8KEF - chains a and b of the 12 polymer chains in the assembly; structure by electron microscopy, 3.44 A resolution.

[Chain a (and b)]
Name: Terminator gp8
Source organism: unclassified Caudoviricetes
Notes: chain b of this document is another copy of the same molecule, construct and numbering; everything in this record applies to it too
Sequence (240 residues; numbered 1 to 240; the number before each row is that of its first residue):
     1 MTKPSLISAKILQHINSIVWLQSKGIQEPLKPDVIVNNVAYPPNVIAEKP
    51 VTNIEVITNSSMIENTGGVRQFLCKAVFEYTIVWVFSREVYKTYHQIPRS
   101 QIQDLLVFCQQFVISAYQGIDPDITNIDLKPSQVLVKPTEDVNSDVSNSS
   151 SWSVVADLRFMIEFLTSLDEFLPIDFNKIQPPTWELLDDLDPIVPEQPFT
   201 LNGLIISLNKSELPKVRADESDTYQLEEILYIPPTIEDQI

[How chain a and chain b interact]
Contacting residue pairs (88; chain a residue first):
  Leu12(a) - Leu190(b)  hydrophobic
  Leu12(a) - Asp191(b)
  Leu12(a) - Ile193(b)  hydrophobic
  Gln13(a) - Ile193(b)
  Ile15(a) - Trp184(b)
  Ile15(a) - Leu186(b)  hydrophobic
  Ile15(a) - Leu187(b)  hydrophobic
  Asn16(a) - Pro192(b)
  Asn16(a) - Ile193(b)  hydrogen bond (side chain-backbone)
  Ser17(a) - Trp184(b)
  Ile18(a) - Gln180(b)  hydrogen bond (backbone-side chain)
  Ile18(a) - Trp184(b)
  Val19(a) - Gln180(b)
  Val19(a) - Trp184(b)
  Trp20(a) - Gln180(b)
  Trp20(a) - Pro181(b)
  Trp20(a) - Trp184(b)
  Leu21(a) - Leu187(b)
  Val36(a) - Pro181(b)  hydrophobic
  Tyr41(a) - Asn177(b)  hydrogen bond (side chain-backbone)
  Tyr41(a) - Lys178(b)
  Tyr41(a) - Ile179(b)
  Tyr41(a) - Gln180(b)
  Tyr41(a) - Pro181(b)
  Pro42(a) - Lys178(b)
  Trp84(a) - Ile179(b)
  Tyr94(a) - Ile26(b)  hydrophobic
  Tyr94(a) - Glu48(b)  hydrogen bond (side chain-backbone)
  Tyr94(a) - Lys49(b)
  Tyr94(a) - Pro50(b)
  His95(a) - Lys24(b)
  His95(a) - Gly25(b)  hydrogen bond (side chain-backbone)
  His95(a) - Ile46(b)
  His95(a) - Ala47(b)
  His95(a) - Glu48(b)  hydrogen bond (side chain-backbone)
  Pro98(a) - Lys178(b)
  Pro98(a) - Ile179(b)
  Arg99(a) - Glu48(b)  salt bridge
  Ser100(a) - Pro4(b)
  Gln101(a) - Asp175(b)  hydrogen bond (side chain-backbone)
  Gln101(a) - Phe176(b)
  Gln101(a) - Asn177(b)  hydrogen bond
  Gln101(a) - Lys178(b)
  Gln101(a) - Ile179(b)
  Ile102(a) - Ile179(b)  hydrophobic
  Gln103(a) - Lys3(b)  hydrogen bond (backbone-side chain)
  Gln103(a) - Pro50(b)
  Gln103(a) - Val51(b)  hydrogen bond (side chain-backbone)
  Asp104(a) - Thr2(b)
  Asp104(a) - Lys3(b)  salt bridge
  Asp104(a) - Pro4(b)
  Asp104(a) - Phe171(b)
  Asp104(a) - Asp175(b)
  Asp104(a) - Phe176(b)
  Leu105(a) - Phe176(b)
  Leu105(a) - Gln180(b)
  Val107(a) - Lys3(b)
  Val107(a) - Ile54(b)  hydrophobic
  Val107(a) - Cys74(b)  hydrophobic
  Val107(a) - Phe171(b)  hydrophobic
  Phe108(a) - Phe171(b)  hydrophobic
  Phe108(a) - Phe176(b)  hydrophobic
  Gln110(a) - Ile54(b)  hydrogen bond (side chain-backbone)
  Gln110(a) - Glu55(b)
  Gln110(a) - Val56(b)
  Gln111(a) - Phe72(b)
  Gln111(a) - Cys74(b)
  Gln111(a) - Thr166(b)  hydrogen bond
  Gln111(a) - Ser167(b)
  Gln111(a) - Leu168(b)
  Gln111(a) - Phe171(b)
  Phe112(a) - Leu168(b)  hydrophobic
  Ile114(a) - Phe72(b)  hydrophobic
  Ser115(a) - Arg70(b)
  Ser115(a) - Phe72(b)
  Leu129(a) - Glu55(b)
  Leu129(a) - Val56(b)
  Pro131(a) - Asn53(b)
  Pro131(a) - Glu55(b)
  Ser132(a) - Thr52(b)  hydrogen bond (backbone-side chain)
  Ser132(a) - Asn53(b)  hydrogen bond (backbone-backbone)
  Ser132(a) - Ile54(b)
  Gln133(a) - Thr52(b)  hydrogen bond
  Gln133(a) - Asn53(b)
  Val134(a) - Pro50(b)
  Val134(a) - Val51(b)
  Val134(a) - Thr52(b)
  Val136(a) - Pro50(b)  hydrophobic
Also at the interface, not in a pair above, chain a (41 interface residues in all): Lys24, Tyr91, Leu106, Lys130, Trp152
Also at the interface, not in a pair above, chain b (42 interface residues in all): Thr58, Pro182, Glu185, Pro195

[In short]
Chain a and chain b form an interface of 41 and 42 residues respectively, with 15 hydrogen bonds and 2 salt
bridges. Polar pairs include Arg99(a)-Glu48(b), Asp104(a)-Lys3(b) and Asn16(a)-Ile193(b).
Chain a and chain b are both Terminator gp8 (unclassified Caudoviricetes); the structure, Cyanophage A-1(L)
neck/gp7-terminator, was determined by electron microscopy, deposited together with 8KEA, 8KEC, 8KEE and 8KEG.
